6O7N - chains A and D of the 4 polymer chains in the assembly; structure by X-ray diffraction, 1.75 A resolution.

== Chain A ==
Molecule: Nitrogenase molybdenum-iron protein alpha chain
Source organism: Azotobacter vinelandii
Notes: EC 1.18.6.1
UniProtKB: P07328 (NIFD_AZOVI); residue numbers follow UniProt; this construct covers 1-492
Amino-acid sequence (492 residues; numbered 1 to 492; the number before each row is that of its first residue):
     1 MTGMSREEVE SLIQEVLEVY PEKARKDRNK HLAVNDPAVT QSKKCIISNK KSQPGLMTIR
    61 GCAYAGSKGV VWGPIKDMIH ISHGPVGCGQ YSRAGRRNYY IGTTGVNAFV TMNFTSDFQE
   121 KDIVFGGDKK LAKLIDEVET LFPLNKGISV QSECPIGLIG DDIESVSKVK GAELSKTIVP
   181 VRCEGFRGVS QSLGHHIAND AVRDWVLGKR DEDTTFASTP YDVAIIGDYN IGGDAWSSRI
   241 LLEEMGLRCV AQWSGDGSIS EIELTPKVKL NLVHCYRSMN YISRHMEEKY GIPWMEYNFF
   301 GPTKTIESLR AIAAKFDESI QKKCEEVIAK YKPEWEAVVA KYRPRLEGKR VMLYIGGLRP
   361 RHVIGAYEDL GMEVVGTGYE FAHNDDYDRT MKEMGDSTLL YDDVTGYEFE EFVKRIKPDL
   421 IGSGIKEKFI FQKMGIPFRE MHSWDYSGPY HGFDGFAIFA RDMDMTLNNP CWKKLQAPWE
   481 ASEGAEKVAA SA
Unresolved in the structure: 1-3, 481-492
Ion coordination: fe(8)-S(7) cluster Fe: C62, C88, C154 (shared with 4 residues of chain B); Fe ion near C275 (its only coordinating residue here)
Residues lining bound ligands:
  - fe(8)-S(7) cluster (CLF): C62, Y64, P85, V86, G87, C88, Y91, E153, C154, G185
  - 3-hydroxy-3-carboxy-adipic acid (HCA): A65, G95, R96, Q191, G424, I425, K426, E440, H442
  - ICS (iron-sulfur-molybdenum cluster with interstitial carbon): V70, R96, H195, Y229, I231, C275, R277, S278, I355, G356, G357, L358, R359, P360, F381, M441, H442
UniProt features mapped onto this chain:
  - binding site ([8Fe-7S] cluster): C62, C88, C154
  - binding site ([7Fe-Mo-9S-C-homocitryl] cluster): C275, H442
  - mutagenesis: H195 (H195Q: No nitrogenase activity)
From the paper describing this entry:
  - fe(8)-S(7) cluster coordination: C88

== Chain D ==
Molecule: Nitrogenase molybdenum-iron protein beta chain
Source organism: Azotobacter vinelandii
Notes: EC 1.18.6.1
UniProtKB: P07329 (NIFK_AZOVI); residues 1-523 here = UniProt positions 1-523
Amino-acid sequence (523 residues; each row starts with the number of its first residue):
     1 MSQQVDKIKA SYPLFLDQDY KDMLAKKRDG FEEKYPQDKI DEVFQWTTTK EYQELNFQRE
    61 ALTVNPAKAC QPLGAVLCAL GFEKTMPYVH GSQGCVAYYR SYFNRHFREP VSCVSDSMTE
   121 DAAVFGGQQN MKDGLQNCKA TYKPDMIAVS TTCMAEVIGD DLNAFINNSK KEGFIPDEFP
   181 VPFAHTPAFV GSHVTGWDNM FEGIARYFTL KSMDDKVVGS NKKINIVPGF ETYLGNFRVI
   241 KRMLSEMGVG YSLLSDPEEV LDTPADGQFR MYAGGTTQEE MKDAPNALNT VLLQPWHLEK
   301 TKKFVEGTWK HEVPKLNIPM GLDWTDEFLM KVSEISGQPI PASLTKERGR LVDMMTDSHT
   361 WLHGKRFALW GDPDFVMGLV KFLLELGCEP VHILCHNGNK RWKKAVDAIL AASPYGKNAT
   421 VYIGKDLWHL RSLVFTDKPD FMIGNSYGKF IQRDTLHKGK EFEVPLIRIG FPIFDRHHLH
   481 RSTTLGYEGA MQILTTLVNS ILERLDEETR GMQATDYNHD LVR
Unresolved in the structure: 1
Sequence notes: engineered mutation Y99 (Phe in P07329), A188 (Ser in P07329)
Ion coordination: fe(8)-S(7) cluster Fe: C70, C95, Y99, C153 (shared with 3 residues of chain C); Fe ion site 1: R108, E109 (shared with 2 residues of chain B); Fe ion site 2: D353, D357 (shared with 2 residues of chain B)
Residues lining bound ligands: fe(8)-S(7) cluster (CLF): C70, P72, S92, G94, C95, Y98, Y99, T152, C153, A188
UniProt features mapped onto this chain:
  - binding site ([8Fe-7S] cluster): C70, C95, C153
From the paper describing this entry:
  - mutagenesis - F99Y/S188A, S188A: unchanged growth in response to diazotrophic growth conditions
  - mutagenesis - F99Y/S188A, F99Y, S188A: decreased catalytic activity

== How chain A and chain D interact ==
Contacting residue pairs (50; chain A residue first):
  R93(A) - L521(D)
  A94(A) - L521(D)  hydrophobic
  R97(A) - D520(D)  salt bridge
  Y99(A) - Y517(D)
  Y99(A) - N518(D)  hydrogen bond
  Y99(A) - D520(D)  hydrogen bond
  Y100(A) - Y517(D)
  G102(A) - Q513(D)
  T103(A) - M512(D)
  T103(A) - Q513(D)  hydrogen bond
  T104(A) - M512(D)
  N107(A) - Q513(D)
  F429(A) - D357(D)
  Q432(A) - T356(D)  hydrogen bond
  Q432(A) - D357(D)  hydrogen bond
  K433(A) - D353(D)  salt bridge
  R439(A) - T360(D)
  Y446(A) - W361(D)
  Y446(A) - V522(D)
  Y446(A) - R523(D)
  M465(A) - T360(D)
  M465(A) - H363(D)
  T466(A) - H359(D)
  N469(A) - H359(D)
  N469(A) - H363(D)
  P470(A) - L384(D)
  P470(A) - E385(D)
  P470(A) - G387(D)
  P470(A) - Y415(D)
  W472(A) - T356(D)
  W472(A) - H359(D)
  K474(A) - L322(D)
  K474(A) - D323(D)  salt bridge
  K474(A) - R348(D)  hydrogen bond (backbone-side chain)
  K474(A) - V352(D)
  K474(A) - M355(D)
  K474(A) - E385(D)
  L475(A) - R348(D)
  L475(A) - V352(D)  hydrophobic
  Q476(A) - R348(D)
  A477(A) - R348(D)
  P478(A) - D326(D)
  P478(A) - M330(D)  hydrophobic
  P478(A) - R348(D)
  W479(A) - D326(D)
  W479(A) - M330(D)  hydrophobic
  W479(A) - I340(D)  hydrophobic
  W479(A) - T345(D)  hydrogen bond
  W479(A) - R348(D)
  W479(A) - Y487(D)
Also at the interface, not in a pair above, chain A (30 interface residues in all): G95, I101, W236, N468, C471
Also at the interface, not in a pair above, chain D (30 interface residues in all): D516

== Overview ==
Chain A and chain D each contribute 30 residues to their interface, with 7 hydrogen bonds and 3 salt bridges.
Among the polar pairs are R97(A)-D520(D), K433(A)-D353(D) and K474(A)-D323(D). The paper reports that
F99Y/S188A, F99Y and S188A of chain D reduce catalytic activity; fe(8)-S(7) cluster coordination by C88(A).
Chain A is Nitrogenase molybdenum-iron protein alpha chain and chain D is Nitrogenase molybdenum-iron protein
beta chain, both from Azotobacter vinelandii; the structure, Nitrogenase MoFeP mutant F99Y/S188A from
Azotobacter vinelandii in the indigo carmine oxidized state, was determined by X-ray diffraction together with
6O7L, 6O7M, 6O7O, 6O7P, 6O7Q, 6O7R and 6O7S from the same study.
